PDB entry 8H66 | X-ray diffraction, 2.80 A resolution | chains C and A of the 8 polymer chains in the assembly

Chain C (and A):
Protein: Histone acetyltransferase KAT2A
Organism: Homo sapiens
Notes: EC 2.3.1.48, 2.3.1.-; chain A of this document is another copy of the same molecule, construct and numbering; everything in this record applies to it too
Reference sequence: Q92830 (KAT2A_HUMAN); residues 497-662 here = UniProt positions 497-662
Chain sequence (166 residues; row label = number of the first residue in the row):
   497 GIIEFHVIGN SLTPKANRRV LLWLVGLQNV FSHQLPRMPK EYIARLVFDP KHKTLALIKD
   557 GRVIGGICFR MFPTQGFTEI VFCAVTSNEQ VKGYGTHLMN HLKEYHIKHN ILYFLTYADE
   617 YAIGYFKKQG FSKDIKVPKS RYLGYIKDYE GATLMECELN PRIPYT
Not modelled in the structure: 509-511
Swiss-Prot annotation at these positions:
  - region: Leu-639 to Ala-648 (Loop 3)
  - active site: Glu-575 (Proton donor/acceptor)
  - binding site (acetyl-CoA): Cys-579 to Val-581, Gln-586 to Thr-592, Tyr-617
  - binding site (succinyl-CoA): Cys-579 to Val-581, Gln-586 to Thr-592, Tyr-617
  - modified residue: Lys-549 (N6-acetyllysine)
  - mutagenesis: Lys-549 (K549Q: Mimics acetylation; reduced ability to acetylate and inhibit PPARGC1A. Strongly reduced ability to acetylate and inhibit PPARGC1A; when associated with A-307 and A-735), Met-567 (M567A: Reduced ability to acetylate and inhibit PPARGC1A), Glu-575 (E575A: Catalytically dead mutant; abolished acyltransferase activity; when associated with A-615), Tyr-601 (Y601F: Reduced ability to acetylate and inhibit PPARGC1A), Asp-615 (D615A: Catalytically dead mutant; abolished acyltransferase activity; when associated with A-575), Tyr-621 to Phe-622 (Abolised protein acetyltransferase activity), Tyr-645 (Y645A: Reduced histone succinylation without affecting histone acetylation. Reduced gene expression)
Small-molecule neighbours: propionyl Coenzyme A (1VU): Gln-530, Leu-531, Met-534, Ile-576, Val-577, Phe-578, Cys-579, Ala-580, Val-581, Gln-586, Val-587, Lys-588, Gly-589, Tyr-590, Gly-591, Thr-592, Thr-612, Tyr-613, Tyr-617, Ala-618, Gly-620, Tyr-621, Phe-622, Lys-624
From the paper describing this entry:
  - mutagenesis - Y645A: decreased binding to succinyl-CoA

Interface between chain C and chain A:
Residue-residue contacts - 24 pairs, chain C then chain A:
  Thr-570(C) with Tyr-641(A), hydrogen bond (backbone-side chain)
  Gln-571(C) with Tyr-641(A)
  Gly-572(C) with Gly-640(A); Tyr-641(A)
  Asn-606(C) with Asp-545(A), hydrogen bond; Lys-643(A), hydrogen bond
  Leu-608(C) with Lys-643(A)
  Tyr-609(C) with Leu-639(A); Gly-640(A)
  Lys-632(C) with Leu-639(A)
  Pro-634(C) with Ser-636(A)
  Arg-637(C) with Ser-636(A), hydrogen bond (side chain-backbone); Leu-639(A), hydrogen bond (side chain-backbone); Tyr-641(A)
  Glu-654(C) with Asp-644(A)
  Asn-656(C) with Tyr-645(A)
  Pro-657(C) with Tyr-538(A); Arg-541(A), hydrogen bond (backbone-side chain); Lys-643(A); Tyr-645(A)
  Arg-658(C) with Met-534(A); Pro-535(A); Tyr-538(A); Tyr-645(A), hydrogen bond
Other interface residues (no listed pair), chain C (17 interface residues in all): Pro-569, Ile-603, Val-633, Ser-636
Other interface residues (no listed pair), chain A (17 interface residues in all): Leu-542, His-548, Gln-571, Lys-635, Arg-637

Overview:
The chain C/chain A interface involves 17 residues from each chain, with 7 hydrogen bonds. Polar contacts
include Thr-570(C)/Tyr-641(A), Asn-606(C)/Asp-545(A) and Asn-606(C)/Lys-643(A). Bound to chain C: propionyl
Coenzyme A. From the paper: Y645A of chain C reduces binding to succinyl-CoA.
Chain C and chain A are both Histone acetyltransferase KAT2A (Homo sapiens); the structure, Crystal structure
of human GCN5 histone acetyltransferase domain bound with propionyl-CoA, was determined by X-ray diffraction
(same publication as 8H65, 8H6C and 8H6D).
